PDB entry 7N2O | X-ray diffraction, 2.30 A resolution | chains A and B of the 5 polymer chains in the assembly

# Chain A
Name: Human leukocyte antigen (HLA) B27
Organism: Homo sapiens
Reference sequence: A3F718 (A3F718_HUMAN); residues 1-278 here correspond to UniProt positions 11-288 (UniProt number = residue number + 10)
Chain sequence (278 residues; each row starts with the number of its first residue):
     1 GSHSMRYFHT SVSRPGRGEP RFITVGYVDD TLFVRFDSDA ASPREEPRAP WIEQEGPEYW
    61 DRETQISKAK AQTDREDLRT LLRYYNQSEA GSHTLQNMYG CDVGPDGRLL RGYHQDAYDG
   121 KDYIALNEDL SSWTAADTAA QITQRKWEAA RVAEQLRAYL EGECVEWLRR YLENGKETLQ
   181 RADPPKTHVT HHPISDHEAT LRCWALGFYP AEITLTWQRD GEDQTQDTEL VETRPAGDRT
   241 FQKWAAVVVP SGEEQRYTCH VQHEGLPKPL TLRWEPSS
Disordered / not traced: 277-278
Differences from the reference sequence: engineered mutation Ser67 (Cys77 in A3F718)
Cystine bridges: Cys101-Cys164, Cys203-Cys259
What the authors report for this chain:
  - mutagenesis - D116H: unchanged signaling with YeiH protein
  - mutagenesis - H114Y: unchanged stability

# Chain B
Name: Beta-2-microglobulin
Organism: Homo sapiens
Reference sequence: P61769 (B2MG_HUMAN); residues 1-99 here correspond to UniProt positions 21-119 (UniProt number = residue number + 20)
Chain sequence (100 residues; each row starts with the number of its first residue; numbering starts at 0):
     0 MIQRTPKIQV YSRHPAENGK SNFLNCYVSG FHPSDIEVDL LKNGERIEKV EHSDLSFSKD
    60 WSFYLLYYTE FTPTEKDEYA CRVNHVTLSQ PKIVKWDRDM
Differences from the reference sequence: initiating methionine (0)
Cystine bridges: Cys25-Cys80
UniProt features mapped onto this chain:
  - modified residue: Gln2 (Pyrrolidone carboxylic acid)
  - glycosylation: Ile1 (N-linked (Glc) (glycation) isoleucine), Lys19 (N-linked (Glc) (glycation) lysine), Lys41 (N-linked (Glc) (glycation) lysine), Lys48 (N-linked (Glc) (glycation) lysine), Lys58 (N-linked (Glc) (glycation) lysine), Lys91 (N-linked (Glc) (glycation) lysine), Lys94 (N-linked (Glc) (glycation) lysine)

# How chain A and chain B interact
Pairs across the interface (53):
  Phe8(A) with Ser55(B); Phe56(B), hydrophobic
  His9(A) with Phe56(B)
  Thr10(A) with Leu54(B); Phe56(B); Phe62(B)
  Val12(A) with Ser33(B)
  Ile23(A) with Leu54(B)
  Val25(A) with Asp53(B); Ser55(B)
  Tyr27(A) with Ser55(B); Tyr63(B), hydrogen bond
  Arg35(A) with Asp53(B), salt bridge
  Thr94(A) with Phe62(B)
  Gln96(A) with His31(B), hydrogen bond; Phe56(B); Trp60(B), hydrogen bond (side chain-backbone); Phe62(B)
  Asn97(A) with Phe56(B)
  Gln115(A) with Trp60(B)
  Asp116(A) with Trp60(B)
  Ala117(A) with Trp60(B), hydrophobic
  Asp119(A) with Ile1(B); His31(B)
  Gly120(A) with Ile1(B); Arg3(B); His31(B); Trp60(B)
  Lys121(A) with Ile1(B)
  Asp122(A) with Trp60(B), hydrogen bond
  Thr190(A) with Asp98(B), hydrogen bond
  His192(A) with Asp98(B), salt bridge
  Arg202(A) with Asp98(B), salt bridge; Met99(B)
  Trp204(A) with Asp98(B); Met99(B)
  Val231(A) with Gln8(B)
  Glu232(A) with Lys6(B); Gln8(B), hydrogen bond (backbone-side chain); Tyr26(B); Ser28(B), hydrogen bond
  Arg234(A) with Gln8(B), hydrogen bond; Tyr10(B); Met99(B), hydrogen bond (side chain-backbone)
  Pro235(A) with Tyr10(B), hydrogen bond (backbone-side chain); Tyr26(B)
  Ala236(A) with Arg12(B), hydrogen bond (backbone-side chain); Asn24(B), hydrogen bond (backbone-side chain)
  Gly237(A) with Arg12(B), hydrogen bond (backbone-side chain)
  Gln242(A) with Tyr10(B); Ser11(B), hydrogen bond (side chain-backbone); Arg12(B), hydrogen bond (side chain-backbone)
  Trp244(A) with Met99(B), hydrogen bond (side chain-backbone)
Also at the interface, not in a pair above, chain A (35 interface residues in all): His93, Met98, Leu206, Thr233, Asp238
Also at the interface, not in a pair above, chain B (27 interface residues in all): Met0, His13, Pro14, Pro32, Asp59, Leu65

# In short
The interface between chain A and chain B involves 35 residues on one side and 27 on the other; the contacts
include 16 hydrogen bonds and 3 salt bridges. Polar contacts include Arg35(A)-Asp53(B), His192(A)-Asp98(B) and
Arg202(A)-Asp98(B). The paper reports that D116H of chain A leaves signaling with YeiH protein unchanged;
H114Y of chain A leaves stability unchanged.
Chain A is Human leukocyte antigen (HLA) B27 and chain B is Beta-2-microglobulin, both from Homo sapiens; the
structure, AS4.2-yeih-HLA*B27, was determined by X-ray diffraction together with 7N2N, 7N2P, 7N2Q, 7N2R, 7N2S
and 8CX4 from the same study.
